PDB entry 7RHK | electron microscopy, 3.27 A resolution | chains B and A of the 4 polymer chains in the assembly

== Chain B ==
Protein: Cyclic nucleotide-gated cation channel beta-1
Source organism: Homo sapiens
UniProtKB: Q14028 (CNGB1_HUMAN); residues 454-1251 here = UniProt positions 454-1251
Chain sequence (810 residues; numbered 442 to 1251; the number before each row is that of its first residue):
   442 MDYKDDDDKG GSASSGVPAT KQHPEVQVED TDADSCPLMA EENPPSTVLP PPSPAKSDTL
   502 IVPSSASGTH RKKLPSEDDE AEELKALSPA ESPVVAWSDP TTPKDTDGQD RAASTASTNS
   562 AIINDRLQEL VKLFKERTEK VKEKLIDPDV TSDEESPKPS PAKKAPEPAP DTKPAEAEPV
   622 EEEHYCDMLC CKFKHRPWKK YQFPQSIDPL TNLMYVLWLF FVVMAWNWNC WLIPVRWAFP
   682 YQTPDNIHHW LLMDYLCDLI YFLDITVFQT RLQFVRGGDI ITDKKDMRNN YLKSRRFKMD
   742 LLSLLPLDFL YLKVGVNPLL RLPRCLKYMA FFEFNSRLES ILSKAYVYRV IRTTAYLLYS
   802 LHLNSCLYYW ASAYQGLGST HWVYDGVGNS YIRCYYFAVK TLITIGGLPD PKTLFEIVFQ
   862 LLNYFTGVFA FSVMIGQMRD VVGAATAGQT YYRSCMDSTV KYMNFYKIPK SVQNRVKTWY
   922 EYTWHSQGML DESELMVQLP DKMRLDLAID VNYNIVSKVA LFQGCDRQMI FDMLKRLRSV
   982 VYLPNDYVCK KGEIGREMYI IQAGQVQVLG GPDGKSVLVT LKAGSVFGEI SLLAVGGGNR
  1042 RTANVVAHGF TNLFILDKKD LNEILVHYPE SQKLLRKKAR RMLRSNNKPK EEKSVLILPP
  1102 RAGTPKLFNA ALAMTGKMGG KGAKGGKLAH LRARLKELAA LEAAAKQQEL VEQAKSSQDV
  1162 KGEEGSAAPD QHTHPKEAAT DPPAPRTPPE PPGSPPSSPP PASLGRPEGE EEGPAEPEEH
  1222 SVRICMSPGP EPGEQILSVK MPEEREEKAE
Disordered / not traced: 442-644, 749-756, 816-829, 1085-1251
Sequence notes: expression tag (442-453)
Residues lining bound ligands:
  - 5H0 ((2R,3R)-5-[2-(dimethylamino)ethyl]-2-(4-methoxyphenyl)-4-oxo-2,3,4,5-tetrahydro-1,5-benzothiazepin-3-yl acetate): Leu843, Ile844, Phe872, Ile876
  - cyclic guanosine monophosphate (PCG): Cys990, Val1009, Leu1019, Val1020, Leu1022, Phe1028, Gly1029, Ile1031, Ser1032, Asn1040, Arg1041, Arg1042, Thr1043, Ala1044, Val1046
From the paper describing this entry:
  - mutagenesis - G848E (Kd 5.7 uM): increased binding to Ca2+

== Chain A ==
Protein: cGMP-gated cation channel alpha-1
Source organism: Homo sapiens
UniProtKB: P29973 (CNGA1_HUMAN); numbering as in UniProt (aligned over 144-690)
Chain sequence (560 residues; each row starts with the number of its first residue):
   131 MDYKDDDDKG GSASKDKKEE EKKEVVVIDP SGNTYYNWLF CITLPVMYNW TMVIARACFD
   191 ELQSDYLEYW LILDYVSDIV YLIDMFVRTR TGYLEQGLLV KEELKLINKY KSNLQFKLDV
   251 LSLIPTDLLY FKLGWNYPEI RLNRLLRFSR MFEFFQRTET RTNYPNIFRI SNLVMYIVII
   311 IHWNACVFYS ISKAIGFGND TWVYPDINDP EFGRLARKYV YSLYWSTLTL TTIGETPPPV
   371 RDSEYVFVVV DFLIGVLIFA TIVGNIGSMI SNMNAARAEF QARIDAIKQY MHFRNVSKDM
   431 EKRVIKWFDY LWTNKKTVDE KEVLKYLPDK LRAEIAINVH LDTLKKVRIF ADCEAGLLVE
   491 LVLKLQPQVY SPGDYICKKG DIGREMYIIK EGKLAVVADD GVTQFVVLSD GSYFGEISIL
   551 NIKGSKAGNR RTANIKSIGY SDLFCLSKDD LMEALTEYPD AKTMLEEKGK QILMKDGLLD
   611 LNIANAGSDP KDLEEKVTRM EGSVDLLQTR FARILAEYES MQQKLKQRLT KVEKFLKPLI
   671 DTEFSSIEGP GAESGPIDST
Disordered / not traced: 131-155, 610-690
Sequence notes: expression tag (131-143)
Residues lining bound ligands:
  - 5H0 ((2R,3R)-5-[2-(dimethylamino)ethyl]-2-(4-methoxyphenyl)-4-oxo-2,3,4,5-tetrahydro-1,5-benzothiazepin-3-yl acetate): Leu360, Thr361, Thr362, Ile363, Gly385, Val386, Phe389, Ala390, Val393
  - cyclic guanosine monophosphate (PCG): Cys507, Val526, Val536, Phe544, Gly545, Glu546, Ser548, Arg560, Arg561, Thr562, Ala563, Ile565
From the paper describing this entry:
  - conformationally variable residues (side-chain flip): Phe389
  - binding site for 5H0: Phe389

== How chain B and chain A interact ==
Contacting residue pairs (103; chain B residue first):
  Thr795(B) - Leu387(A)
  Leu798(B) - Leu383(A)  hydrophobic
  Leu798(B) - Val386(A)  hydrophobic
  Leu799(B) - Leu383(A)  hydrophobic
  Leu802(B) - Leu383(A)  hydrophobic
  Asn830(B) - Asp372(A)  hydrogen bond (backbone-side chain)
  Ile833(B) - Tyr375(A)  hydrophobic
  Ile833(B) - Val376(A)  hydrophobic
  Ile833(B) - Val379(A)  hydrophobic
  Arg834(B) - Val370(A)  hydrogen bond (side chain-backbone)
  Arg834(B) - Asp372(A)  salt bridge
  Arg834(B) - Tyr375(A)
  Tyr836(B) - Val379(A)  hydrophobic
  Tyr837(B) - Pro369(A)
  Tyr837(B) - Tyr375(A)  hydrophobic
  Tyr837(B) - Val378(A)  hydrophobic
  Tyr837(B) - Val379(A)  hydrophobic
  Tyr837(B) - Phe382(A)  hydrophobic
  Val840(B) - Thr362(A)
  Val840(B) - Phe382(A)  hydrophobic
  Lys841(B) - Thr362(A)
  Lys841(B) - Gly364(A)  hydrogen bond (side chain-backbone)
  Lys841(B) - Glu365(A)  salt bridge
  Lys841(B) - Phe382(A)
  Ile844(B) - Ile363(A)  hydrophobic
  Thr845(B) - Ile363(A)
  Met875(B) - Val386(A)  hydrophobic
  Met875(B) - Leu387(A)  hydrophobic
  Met875(B) - Ala390(A)  hydrophobic
  Ile876(B) - Val393(A)  hydrophobic
  Met879(B) - Ala390(A)
  Met879(B) - Thr391(A)
  Arg880(B) - Gly394(A)
  Arg880(B) - Gly397(A)
  Arg880(B) - Ser401(A)
  Val883(B) - Arg299(A)
  Val883(B) - Asn395(A)
  Val883(B) - Ser398(A)
  Gln890(B) - Thr290(A)
  Thr891(B) - Asn402(A)  hydrogen bond
  Tyr892(B) - Tyr456(A)  hydrogen bond
  Arg894(B) - Glu289(A)  hydrogen bond (side chain-backbone)
  Arg894(B) - Thr290(A)  hydrogen bond (side chain-backbone)
  Arg894(B) - Thr292(A)  hydrogen bond (side chain-backbone)
  Arg894(B) - Pro295(A)
  Cys896(B) - Tyr456(A)  hydrophobic
  Ser899(B) - Val453(A)
  Thr900(B) - Val453(A)
  Thr900(B) - Leu454(A)
  Lys902(B) - Lys445(A)
  Tyr903(B) - Glu450(A)
  Tyr903(B) - Val453(A)  hydrophobic
  Tyr903(B) - Leu454(A)  hydrophobic
  Tyr903(B) - Ile465(A)  hydrophobic
  Met904(B) - Ile465(A)  hydrophobic
  Phe906(B) - Lys446(A)
  Tyr907(B) - Val469(A)  hydrophobic
  Tyr907(B) - Lys520(A)
  Tyr907(B) - Asp572(A)  hydrogen bond
  Tyr907(B) - Phe574(A)
  Ile909(B) - Asn468(A)
  Ile909(B) - Val469(A)  hydrophobic
  Val913(B) - Glu464(A)
  Val913(B) - Asn468(A)
  Arg916(B) - Lys460(A)
  Arg916(B) - Glu464(A)  salt bridge
  Val917(B) - Leu457(A)  hydrophobic
  Val917(B) - Leu461(A)  hydrophobic
  Trp920(B) - Tyr456(A)
  Trp920(B) - Leu457(A)  hydrophobic
  Trp920(B) - Pro458(A)
  Trp920(B) - Leu461(A)  hydrophobic
  Tyr921(B) - Leu457(A)  hydrophobic
  Tyr923(B) - Leu224(A)  hydrophobic
  Tyr923(B) - Gly227(A)
  Leu931(B) - Tyr456(A)
  Asp932(B) - Tyr456(A)
  Glu935(B) - Tyr456(A)  hydrogen bond
  Arg979(B) - Asp459(A)  salt bridge
  Val981(B) - Pro458(A)  hydrophobic
  Tyr983(B) - Lys460(A)
  Asp987(B) - Lys460(A)
  Tyr988(B) - Lys460(A)  hydrogen bond (backbone-side chain)
  Glu994(B) - Gly486(A)
  Ile995(B) - Glu587(A)
  Ile995(B) - Tyr588(A)
  Arg997(B) - Glu587(A)
  Ala1004(B) - Gln226(A)
  Gly1005(B) - Gln226(A)  hydrogen bond (backbone-side chain)
  Gln1006(B) - Gln226(A)
  Gln1006(B) - Leu228(A)
  Ala1024(B) - Gln226(A)
  Gly1037(B) - Thr586(A)
  Gly1037(B) - Glu587(A)
  Gly1037(B) - Pro589(A)
  Gly1038(B) - Glu587(A)  hydrogen bond (backbone-side chain)
  Arg1041(B) - Glu484(A)  salt bridge
  His1049(B) - Leu228(A)
  Gly1050(B) - Gly227(A)
  Phe1051(B) - Gln226(A)
  Phe1051(B) - Gly227(A)  hydrogen bond (backbone-backbone)
  Lys1059(B) - Glu587(A)  salt bridge
  Lys1060(B) - Glu583(A)  salt bridge
Interface residues without a listed pair, chain B (65 interface residues in all): Val791, Thr887, Pro910, Val982, Glu998
Interface residues without a listed pair, chain A (65 interface residues in all): Asn293, Thr366, Pro368, Arg371, Val448, Lys455, Glu521

== Summary ==
The chain B/chain A interface involves 65 residues from each chain, with 14 hydrogen bonds and 7 salt bridges.
Among the polar pairs are Arg834(B)-Asp372(A), Lys841(B)-Glu365(A) and Arg916(B)-Glu464(A). Compound 5H0 is
bound between chain B and chain A. From the paper: a binding site for 5H0 at Phe389(A); G848E of chain B
increases binding to Ca2+.
Here chain B is Cyclic nucleotide-gated cation channel beta-1 and chain A is cGMP-gated cation channel
alpha-1, both from Homo sapiens. Entry 7RHK (Cryo-EM structure of human rod CNGA1/B1 channel in
L-cis-Diltiazem-trapped closed state) was determined by electron microscopy (same publication as 7RH9, 7RHG,
7RHH, 7RHI, 7RHJ and 7RHL).
